6F63 - chains B and C of the 4 polymer chains in the assembly; structure by X-ray diffraction, 2.15 A resolution.

== Chain B (and C) ==
Protein: Synaptonemal complex protein 1
Source organism: Homo sapiens
Notes: chain C of this document is another copy of the same molecule, construct and numbering; everything in this record applies to it too
UniProtKB: Q15431 (SYCP1_HUMAN); residues 676-770 here = UniProt positions 676-770
Amino-acid sequence (98 residues; row label = number of the first residue in the row):
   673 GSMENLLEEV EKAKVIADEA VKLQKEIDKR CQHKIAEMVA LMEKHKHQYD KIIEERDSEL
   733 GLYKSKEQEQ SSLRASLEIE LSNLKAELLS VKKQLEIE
Disordered / not traced: 769-770 (chain C: 673, 770)
Construct notes: expression tag (673-675)
UniProt features mapped onto this chain:
  - motif: Leu679 to Val682 (Nuclear localization signal)
What the authors report for this chain:
  - mutagenesis - H717W/Y721F: increased binding to pH 8.0
  - self-association interface (contacts with another copy of this molecule); pairs are residue here / residue on that copy: Cys703-Cys703 (disulfide)

== Chain B / chain C interface ==
Pairs across the interface - 82 pairs, chain B then chain C:
  Ser674(B) with Val763(C); Gln766(C)
  Asn677(B) with Glu759(C)
  Leu678(B) with Leu756(C); Glu759(C); Leu760(C), hydrophobic; Val763(C), hydrophobic
  Glu681(B) with Glu752(C); Asn755(C); Leu756(C); Glu759(C)
  Val682(B) with Leu756(C), hydrophobic
  Lys684(B) with Glu752(C)
  Ala685(B) with Leu749(C)
  Ile688(B) with Leu745(C); Leu749(C); Glu752(C)
  Glu691(B) with Leu745(C)
  Ala692(B) with Gln742(C), hydrogen bond (backbone-side chain); Leu745(C)
  Leu695(B) with Lys738(C); Glu741(C); Gln742(C); Leu745(C), hydrophobic
  Gln696(B) with Gln742(C), hydrogen bond; Arg746(C), hydrogen bond
  Glu698(B) with Lys738(C), salt bridge
  Ile699(B) with Tyr735(C), hydrophobic; Lys738(C); Glu739(C)
  Arg702(B) with Leu734(C); Lys738(C)
  Lys706(B) with Ile724(C); Glu727(C), salt bridge; Arg728(C); Glu731(C), salt bridge
  Leu713(B) with Gln720(C); Tyr721(C), hydrophobic; Ile724(C), hydrophobic
  His717(B) with His717(C); Gln720(C), hydrogen bond; Tyr721(C), hydrogen bond
  Gln720(B) with Leu713(C); His717(C), hydrogen bond
  Tyr721(B) with Leu713(C), hydrophobic; His717(C), hydrogen bond; Tyr721(C)
  Ile724(B) with Lys706(C), hydrogen bond (backbone-side chain); Met710(C), hydrophobic
  Arg728(B) with Lys706(C)
  Glu731(B) with Arg702(C), hydrogen bond (backbone-side chain)
  Leu734(B) with Arg702(C)
  Tyr735(B) with Ile699(C); Arg702(C); Cys703(C), hydrogen bond
  Lys738(B) with Leu695(C); Glu698(C), salt bridge; Ile699(C)
  Glu739(B) with Ile699(C)
  Glu741(B) with Leu695(C)
  Gln742(B) with Ala692(C); Leu695(C); Gln696(C), hydrogen bond (side chain-backbone)
  Leu745(B) with Ile688(C); Glu691(C); Ala692(C)
  Arg746(B) with Gln696(C), hydrogen bond
  Ser748(B) with Ile688(C)
  Leu749(B) with Ala685(C); Ile688(C)
  Glu752(B) with Glu681(C); Ala685(C); Ile688(C)
  Asn755(B) with Glu681(C)
  Leu756(B) with Leu678(C), hydrophobic; Glu681(C); Val682(C), hydrophobic
  Glu759(B) with Ser674(C); Asn677(C), hydrogen bond; Leu678(C); Glu681(C)
  Leu760(B) with Leu678(C), hydrophobic
Interface residues without a listed pair, chain B (43 interface residues in all): Met675, Met710, Glu727, Leu732, Val763
Interface residues without a listed pair, chain C (45 interface residues in all): Ala689, Glu709, Ser748, Leu753

== Summary ==
The interface between chain B and chain C involves 43 residues on one side and 45 on the other, with 13
hydrogen bonds and 4 salt bridges. Among the polar pairs are Glu698(B)-Lys738(C), Lys706(B)-Glu727(C) and
Lys706(B)-Glu731(C). From the paper: H717W/Y721F of chain B increase binding to pH 8.0; a self-association
interface involving Cys703(B).
Chain B and chain C are both Synaptonemal complex protein 1 (Homo sapiens); the structure, Crystal structure
of the SYCP1 C-terminal back-to-back assembly, was determined by X-ray diffraction, deposited together with
6F5X, 6F62 and 6F64.
